PDB entry 9P00 | electron microscopy, 2.72 A resolution | chains F and E of the 6 polymer chains in the assembly

# Chain F (and E)
Molecule: vesicle-fusing ATPase
Source organism: Schistosoma mansoni
Notes: EC 3.6.4.6; chain E of this document is another copy of the same molecule, construct and numbering; everything in this record applies to it too
UniProt: G4M0P7 (G4M0P7_SCHMA); residue numbers follow UniProt; this construct covers 1-803
Amino-acid sequence (839 residues; numbered -35 to 803; the number before each row is that of its first residue; numbers below 1 keep their minus sign (Met-35 is residue -35)):
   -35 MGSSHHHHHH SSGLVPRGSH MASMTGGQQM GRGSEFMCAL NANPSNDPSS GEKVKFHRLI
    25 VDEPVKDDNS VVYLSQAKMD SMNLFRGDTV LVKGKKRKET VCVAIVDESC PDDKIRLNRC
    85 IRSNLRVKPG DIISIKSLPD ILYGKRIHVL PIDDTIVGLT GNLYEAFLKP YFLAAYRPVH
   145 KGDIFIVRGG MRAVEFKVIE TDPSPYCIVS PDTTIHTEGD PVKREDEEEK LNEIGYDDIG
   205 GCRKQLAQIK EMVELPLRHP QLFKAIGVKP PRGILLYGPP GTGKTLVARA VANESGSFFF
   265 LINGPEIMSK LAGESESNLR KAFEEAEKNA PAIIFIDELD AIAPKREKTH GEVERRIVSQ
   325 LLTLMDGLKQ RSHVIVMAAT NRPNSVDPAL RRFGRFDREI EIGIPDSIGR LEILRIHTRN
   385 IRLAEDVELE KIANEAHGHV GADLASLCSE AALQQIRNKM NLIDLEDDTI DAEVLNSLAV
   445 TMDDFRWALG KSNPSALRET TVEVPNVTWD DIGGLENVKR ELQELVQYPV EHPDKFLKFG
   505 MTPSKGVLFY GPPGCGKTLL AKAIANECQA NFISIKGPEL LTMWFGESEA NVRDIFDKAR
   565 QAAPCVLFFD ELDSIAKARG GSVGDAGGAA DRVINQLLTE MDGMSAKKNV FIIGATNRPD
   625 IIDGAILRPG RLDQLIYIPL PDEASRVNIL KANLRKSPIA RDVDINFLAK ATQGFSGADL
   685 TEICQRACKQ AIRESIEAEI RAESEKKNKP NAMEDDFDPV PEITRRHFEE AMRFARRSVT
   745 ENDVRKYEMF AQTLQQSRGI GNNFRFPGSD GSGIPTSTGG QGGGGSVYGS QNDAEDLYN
Disordered / not traced: -35 to 190, 426-433, 547-553, 582-592, 710-721, 759-803 (chain E: -35 to 192, 428-433, 547-553, 582-593, 710-721, 759-803)
Differences from the reference sequence: initiating methionine (-35); expression tag (-34 to 0)
What the authors report for this chain:
  - specificity-determining residues: Asn652 (proposed by the authors, not directly observed)

# How chain F and chain E interact
Contacting residue pairs - 74 pairs, chain F then chain E:
  Glu215(F) - Arg421(E)  salt bridge
  Leu226(F) - Ile420(E)  hydrophobic
  Leu226(F) - Met424(E)  hydrophobic
  Leu226(F) - Ile434(E)  hydrophobic
  Leu226(F) - Leu439(E)  hydrophobic
  Leu226(F) - Leu442(E)  hydrophobic
  Phe227(F) - Leu417(E)  hydrophobic
  Ile230(F) - Ile385(E)
  Ile230(F) - Ala416(E)  hydrophobic
  Ile230(F) - Ile420(E)  hydrophobic
  Gly231(F) - Ile385(E)
  Val232(F) - Ser413(E)
  Val232(F) - Ala416(E)  hydrophobic
  Val232(F) - Leu417(E)
  Lys233(F) - Ala409(E)
  Arg310(F) - Asp304(E)
  Arg310(F) - Lys312(E)
  Glu311(F) - Lys312(E)
  Glu316(F) - Gly315(E)
  Glu316(F) - Glu316(E)
  Glu316(F) - Val317(E)  hydrogen bond (side chain-backbone)
  Glu316(F) - Glu318(E)
  Arg319(F) - Lys312(E)
  Arg319(F) - His314(E)
  Arg319(F) - Glu318(E)  salt bridge
  Arg320(F) - Met272(E)
  Arg320(F) - Ser273(E)
  Arg320(F) - Lys274(E)
  Arg320(F) - Leu275(E)
  Ser323(F) - Pro269(E)
  Ser323(F) - Ser273(E)
  Gln324(F) - Ser273(E)
  Thr327(F) - Pro269(E)
  Thr327(F) - Glu270(E)  hydrogen bond (side chain-backbone)
  Arg356(F) - Glu302(E)  salt bridge
  Phe357(F) - Gly245(E)
  Phe357(F) - Ala406(E)  hydrophobic
  Phe357(F) - Asp407(E)
  Phe357(F) - Ser459(E)
  Arg359(F) - Glu302(E)  salt bridge
  Arg484(F) - Arg697(E)
  Glu488(F) - Arg697(E)  salt bridge
  Leu489(F) - Lys693(E)
  His496(F) - Ile700(E)
  Lys499(F) - Ser699(E)
  Lys499(F) - Ile700(E)
  Lys499(F) - Glu703(E)  salt bridge
  Phe500(F) - Ile696(E)  hydrophobic
  Lys502(F) - Pro662(E)
  Lys502(F) - Val724(E)
  Phe503(F) - Ser661(E)
  Phe503(F) - Pro662(E)
  Phe503(F) - Cys692(E)  hydrophobic
  Phe503(F) - Ala695(E)  hydrophobic
  Phe503(F) - Ile696(E)  hydrophobic
  Phe503(F) - Val724(E)
  Phe503(F) - Ile727(E)  hydrophobic
  Gly504(F) - Lys660(E)
  Met505(F) - Asn657(E)
  Met505(F) - Gln689(E)
  Met505(F) - Cys692(E)  hydrophobic
  Thr506(F) - Gln689(E)  hydrogen bond (backbone-side chain)
  Arg557(F) - Arg462(E)
  Asp561(F) - Arg462(E)  salt bridge
  Gln565(F) - Asn457(E)  hydrogen bond
  Asn599(F) - Leu545(E)
  Thr603(F) - Pro542(E)
  Glu604(F) - Arg462(E)  salt bridge
  Lys612(F) - Gly454(E)  hydrogen bond (side chain-backbone)
  Lys612(F) - Ser456(E)
  Lys612(F) - Asn457(E)
  Arg632(F) - Glu575(E)  salt bridge
  Arg635(F) - Glu575(E)  salt bridge
  Gln638(F) - Lys693(E)
Other interface residues (no listed pair), chain F (48 interface residues in all): Leu219, His223, His314, Leu326, Arg362, Tyr492, Ser508, Arg564, Lys611
Other interface residues (no listed pair), chain E (68 interface residues in all): Pro244, Pro308, Thr313, Arg386, Glu399, Val404, Ser410, Glu414, Val444, Lys455, Leu461, Glu543, Thr546, Cys688, Asp722, Pro725, Glu726

# Summary
48 residues of chain F face 68 of chain E across their interface, with 5 hydrogen bonds and 10 salt bridges.
Among the polar pairs are Glu215(F)-Arg421(E), Arg319(F)-Glu318(E) and Arg356(F)-Glu302(E). From the paper:
the specificity determinant Asn652(F).
Chain F and chain E are both vesicle-fusing ATPase (Schistosoma mansoni); the structure, Cryo-EM structure of
apo S. Mansoni p97, was determined by electron microscopy (same publication as 9OX9, 9P01, 9P02 and 9P07).
